2IUN - chains A and B of the 3 polymer chains in the assembly; structure by X-ray diffraction, 2.80 A resolution.

== Chain A (and B) ==
Name: Avian adenovirus celo long fibre
Source organism: Avian adenovirus GAL1
Notes: fragment: c-terminal head domain, residues 579-793; chain B of this document is another copy of the same molecule, construct and numbering; everything in this record applies to it too
UniProt: Q64787 (Q64787_ADEG1); numbering as in UniProt (aligned over 579-793)
Sequence (248 residues; each row starts with the number of its first residue):
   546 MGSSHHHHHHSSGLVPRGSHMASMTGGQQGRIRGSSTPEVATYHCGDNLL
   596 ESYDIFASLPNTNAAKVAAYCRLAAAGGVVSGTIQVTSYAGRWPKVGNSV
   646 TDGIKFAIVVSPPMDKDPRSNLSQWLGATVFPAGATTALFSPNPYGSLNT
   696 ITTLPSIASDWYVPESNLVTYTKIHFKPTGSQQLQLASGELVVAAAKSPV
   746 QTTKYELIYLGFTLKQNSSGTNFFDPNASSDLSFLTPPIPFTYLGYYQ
Unresolved in the structure: 546-582

== How chain A and chain B interact ==
Pairs across the interface (35; chain A residue first):
  Glu-584(A) with Glu-584(B)
  Ala-621(A) with Ala-619(B)
  Gly-622(A) with Thr-587(B); Arg-617(B), hydrogen bond (backbone-side chain)
  Val-624(A) with Ala-619(B), hydrophobic; Ser-626(B)
  Tyr-690(A) with Asn-593(B); Leu-594(B), hydrophobic
  Gly-691(A) with Gln-630(B), hydrogen bond (backbone-side chain)
  Leu-693(A) with Leu-780(B)
  Asn-694(A) with Thr-724(B); Leu-780(B)
  Thr-695(A) with Gln-630(B); Leu-780(B); Thr-781(B)
  Glu-710(A) with Lys-722(B)
  Ser-711(A) with Lys-722(B), hydrogen bond (backbone-side chain)
  Leu-713(A) with Lys-722(B), hydrogen bond (backbone-side chain)
  Val-714(A) with Lys-722(B); Pro-723(B); Thr-724(B)
  Thr-715(A) with Lys-722(B); Thr-724(B); Pro-782(B)
  Tyr-716(A) with Phe-721(B); Lys-722(B), hydrogen bond (backbone-backbone)
  Thr-717(A) with His-720(B); Pro-785(B)
  Lys-718(A) with His-720(B), hydrogen bond (backbone-backbone)
  Thr-787(A) with Pro-785(B)
  Leu-789(A) with Arg-617(B); Thr-628(B)
  Tyr-792(A) with Asn-593(B), hydrogen bond; Tyr-615(B), hydrogen bond; Arg-617(B)
Interface residues without a listed pair, chain A (24 interface residues in all): Val-585, Gly-623, Tyr-788, Gln-793
Interface residues without a listed pair, chain B (23 interface residues in all): Val-585, Gly-627, Ile-719, Pro-783

== Summary ==
Chain A and chain B form an interface of 24 and 23 residues respectively, with 8 hydrogen bonds. Among the
polar pairs are Gly-622(A)/Arg-617(B), Gly-691(A)/Gln-630(B) and Ser-711(A)/Lys-722(B).
Chain A and chain B are both Avian adenovirus celo long fibre (Avian adenovirus GAL1); the structure,
Structure of the C-terminal head domain of the avian adenovirus CELO long fibre (P21 crystal form), was
determined by X-ray diffraction (same publication as 2IUM).
